PDB entry 2OST | X-ray diffraction, 3.10 A resolution | chains C and D of the 6 polymer chains in the assembly

== Chain C (and D) ==
Name: Putative endonuclease
From: Synechocystis sp
Notes: chain D of this document is another copy of the same molecule, construct and numbering; everything in this record applies to it too
UniProtKB: Q57253 (Q57253_SYNY3); numbering as in UniProt (aligned over 2-150)
Sequence (151 residues; numbered 0 to 150; the number before each row is that of its first residue; numbering starts at 0):
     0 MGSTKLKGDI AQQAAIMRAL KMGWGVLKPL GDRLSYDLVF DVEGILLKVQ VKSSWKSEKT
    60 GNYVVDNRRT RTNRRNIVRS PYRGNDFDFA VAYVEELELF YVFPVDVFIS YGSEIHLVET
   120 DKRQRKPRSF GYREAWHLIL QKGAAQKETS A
Unresolved in the structure: 71-82, 150 (chain D: 0-1, 68-82, 150)
Sequence notes: initiating methionine (0); cloning artifact (1); engineered mutation Gln11 (Glu in Q57253), Met16 (Leu in Q57253), Met21 (Leu in Q57253), Lys55 (Phe in Q57253)

== Interface between chain C and chain D ==
Contacting residue pairs - 8 pairs, chain C then chain D:
  Asp8(C) with Leu29(D); Gly30(D)
  Gln12(C) with Leu29(D)
  Leu29(C) with Asp8(D); Gln12(D)
  Gly30(C) with Asp8(D)
  Arg32(C) with Leu5(D); Asp8(D), salt bridge

== Summary ==
The chain C/chain D interface involves 5 residues from each chain; the contacts include 1 salt bridge. The
salt-bridged pair is Arg32(C)-Asp8(D).
Chain C and chain D are both Putative endonuclease (Synechocystis sp); the structure, The structure of a
bacterial homing endonuclease : I-Ssp6803I, was determined by X-ray diffraction.
